6AMK - chains B and Z of the 4 polymer chains in the assembly; structure by X-ray diffraction, 3.29 A resolution.

[Chain B]
Name: Putative DNA-binding protein
Organism: Streptomyces venezuelae
UniProt: A0A0M7QSG5 (A0A0M7QSG5_STRVZ); the construct has insertions or renumbered stretches relative to UniProt, so the offset changes along the chain: 1-8 = UniProt 2-9; 10-68 = UniProt 10-68
Amino-acid sequence (72 residues; numbered -3 to 68; the number before each row is that of its first residue; numbers below 1 keep their minus sign (Gly-3 is residue -3)):
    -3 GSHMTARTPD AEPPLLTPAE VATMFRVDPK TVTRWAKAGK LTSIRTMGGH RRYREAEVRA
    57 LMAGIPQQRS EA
Not modelled in the structure: -3 to 9, 61-68
Sequence notes: expression tag (-3 to 0); insertion (9); engineered mutation Mse43 (Leu in A0A0M7QSG5), Mse58 (Leu in A0A0M7QSG5)
Modified positions: Mse0, Mse43, Mse58 (selenomethionine); Mse20 (selenomethionine; parent Met)
From the paper describing this entry:
  - self-association interface (contacts with another copy of this molecule); pairs are residue here / residue on that copy: Glu16-Arg22 (salt bridge), Leu11, Thr42, Gly44
  - binding site for the 22-nt DNA strand: Ala15, Lys26, Thr29, Arg30, Lys33, His46, Arg47, Arg48
  - binding site for the 22-nt DNA strand (chain Z): Arg30
  - specificity-determining residues: Arg30
  - mutagenesis - E16R (10-fold): decreased binding to the 22-nt DNA strand
  - mutagenesis - R30A, G44E, H46E: abolished binding to the 22-nt DNA strand
  - mutagenesis - L43M/L58M (Kd 20 nM): unchanged binding to the 22-nt DNA strand

[Chain Z]
Molecule: 22-nt DNA strand
Sequence (22 nucleotides; each row starts with the number of its first residue):
     5 AATGTCCGAA TTACCCGAAT TG

[Interface between chain B and chain Z]
Pairs across the interface - 16 pairs, chain B then chain Z:
  Val23(B) - DG8(Z)  phosphate contact
  Asp24(B) - DG8(Z)  hydrogen bond to the phosphate
  Asp24(B) - DT9(Z)  phosphate contact
  Lys26(B) - DT9(Z)  base contact
  Thr27(B) - DT7(Z)  phosphate contact
  Thr27(B) - DG8(Z)  hydrogen bond to the phosphate
  Arg30(B) - DT7(Z)  base contact
  Arg30(B) - DG8(Z)  hydrogen bond to the base
  Arg30(B) - DT9(Z)  base contact
  Trp31(B) - DT7(Z)  hydrogen bond to the phosphate
  Thr42(B) - DT16(Z)  phosphate contact
  Gly44(B) - DT15(Z)  phosphate contact
  Gly44(B) - DT16(Z)  hydrogen bond to the phosphate
  His46(B) - DT15(Z)  base contact
  His46(B) - DT16(Z)  sugar contact
  Arg48(B) - DA17(Z)  salt bridge to the phosphate
Also at the interface, not in a pair above, chain B (11 interface residues in all): Mse43

[In short]
11 residues of chain B face 6 of chain Z across their interface, with 5 hydrogen bonds and 1 salt bridge.
Polar contacts include Arg30(B)-DG8(Z), Asp24(B)-DG8(Z) and Thr27(B)-DG8(Z). The paper reports a binding site
for the 22-nt DNA strand at Ala15(B), Lys26(B) and Thr29(B) among others; R30A, G44E and H46E of chain B
abolish binding to the 22-nt DNA strand; 5 substitutions were tested in all.
Chain B is Putative DNA-binding protein (Streptomyces venezuelae) and chain Z is a 22-nt DNA strand; the
structure, Structure of Streptomyces venezuelae BldC-whiI opt complex, was determined by X-ray diffraction
together with 6AMA from the same study.
